Entry 5TGO (X-ray diffraction, 2.35 A resolution); this record covers chains C and F of the 6 polymer chains in the assembly.

Chain C:
Molecule: Hemagglutinin HA1 chain
From: Influenza A virus
UniProt: A0A0J9X252 (A0A0J9X252_9INFA); the construct lacks a stretch of the UniProt sequence and is renumbered around it, so the offset changes along the chain: 7-129 = UniProt 1-123; 130-158 = UniProt 125-153; 159-263 = UniProt 156-260; 265-276 = UniProt 261-272; 1 more segments
Chain sequence (323 residues; row label = number of the first residue in the row; note: 1 number in that range is skipped by the numbering (no residue carries it; nothing is unmodelled there); a row labelled like 158A-158B holds insertion residues (158A, then the next letters in order)):
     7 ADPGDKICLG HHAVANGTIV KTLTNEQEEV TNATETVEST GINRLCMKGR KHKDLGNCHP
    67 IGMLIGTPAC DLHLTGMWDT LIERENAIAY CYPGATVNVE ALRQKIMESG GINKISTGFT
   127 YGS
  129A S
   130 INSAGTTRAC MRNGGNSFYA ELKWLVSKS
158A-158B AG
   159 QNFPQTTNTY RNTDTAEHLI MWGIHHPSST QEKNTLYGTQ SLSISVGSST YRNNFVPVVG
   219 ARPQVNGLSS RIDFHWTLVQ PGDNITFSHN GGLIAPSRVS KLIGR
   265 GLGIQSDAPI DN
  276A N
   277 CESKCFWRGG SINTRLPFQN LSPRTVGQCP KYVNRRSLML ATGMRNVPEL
Not modelled in the structure: 7-10
Differences from the reference sequence: engineered mutation Ala-158A (Lys154 in A0A0J9X252), Thr-193 (Asp190 in A0A0J9X252), Leu-226 (Gln223 in A0A0J9X252), Ser-228 (Gly225 in A0A0J9X252)
Cystine bridges: Cys-52/Cys-277, Cys-64/Cys-76, Cys-97/Cys-139, Cys-281/Cys-305
Glycans and other covalent adducts: N-acetylglucosamine (NAG) linked to Asn-38, Asn-242
What the authors report for this chain:
  - mutagenesis - Q226L/G228S, G228S: abolished binding to alpha2-3 sialosides
  - mutagenesis - Q226L/G228S: unchanged binding to human-type alpha2-6 receptors

Chain F:
Molecule: Hemagglutinin HA2 chain
From: Influenza A virus
UniProt: A0A0J9X253 (A0A0J9X253_9INFA); residues 2-174 here = UniProt positions 2-174
Chain sequence (180 residues; each row starts with the number of its first residue):
     2 LFGAIAGFLE NGWEGMVDGW YGFRHQNAQG TGQAADYKST QAAIDQITGK LNRLVEKTNT
    62 EFESIESEFS EIEHQIGNVI NWTKDSITDI WTYQAELLVA MENQHTIDMA DSEMLNLYER
   122 VRKQLRQNAE EDGKGCFEIY HACDDSCMES IRNNTYDHSQ YREEALLNRL NINSGRLVPR
Not modelled in the structure: 173-181
Differences from the reference sequence: expression tag (175-181)
Cystine bridges: Cys-144/Cys-148

How chain C and chain F interact:
Residue-residue contacts - 11 pairs, chain C then chain F:
  Thr-28(C) / Arg-54(F)
  Leu-29(C) / Gly-50(F)
  Leu-29(C) / Lys-51(F)
  Leu-29(C) / Arg-54(F)
  Leu-29(C) / Met-102(F)  hydrophobic
  Leu-29(C) / Glu-103(F)
  Thr-30(C) / Gln-47(F)
  Thr-30(C) / Gly-50(F)
  Thr-30(C) / His-106(F)
  Asn-310(C) / Thr-61(F)
  Arg-311(C) / Thr-59(F)  hydrogen bond
Also at the interface, not in a pair above, chain C (6 interface residues in all): Glu-32
Also at the interface, not in a pair above, chain F (11 interface residues in all): Asp-46, Asn-53

Summary:
6 residues of chain C face 11 of chain F across their interface; the contacts include 1 hydrogen bond. The
hydrogen-bonded pair is Arg-311(C)/Thr-59(F). Covalently linked N-acetylglucosamine: at Asn-38(C) and
Asn-242(C). From the paper: Q226L/G228S and G228S of chain C abolish binding to alpha2-3 sialosides;
Q226L/G228S of chain C leave binding to human-type alpha2-6 receptors unchanged.
Here chain C is Hemagglutinin HA1 chain and chain F is Hemagglutinin HA2 chain, both from Influenza A virus.
Entry 5TGO (Crystal structure of H10 hemagglutinin mutant (K158aA-D193T-Q226L-G228S) from Jiangxi-Donghu
(2013) H10N8 influenza virus) was determined by X-ray diffraction (same publication as 5TGU, 5TGV, 5TH0, 5TH1,
5THB, 5THC and 5THF).
